7Q21 - chains g and d of the 26 polymer chains in the assembly; structure by electron microscopy, 2.90 A resolution.

== Chain g ==
Protein: Cytochrome c oxidase subunit 2
Organism: Corynebacterium glutamicum (strain ATCC 13032 / DSM 20300 / BCRC 11384 / JCM 1318 / LMG 3730 / NCIMB 10025)
Notes: EC 7.1.1.9
UniProtKB: Q8NNK2 (COX2_CORGL); residues 1-359 here = UniProt positions 1-359
Sequence (359 residues; row label = number of the first residue in the row):
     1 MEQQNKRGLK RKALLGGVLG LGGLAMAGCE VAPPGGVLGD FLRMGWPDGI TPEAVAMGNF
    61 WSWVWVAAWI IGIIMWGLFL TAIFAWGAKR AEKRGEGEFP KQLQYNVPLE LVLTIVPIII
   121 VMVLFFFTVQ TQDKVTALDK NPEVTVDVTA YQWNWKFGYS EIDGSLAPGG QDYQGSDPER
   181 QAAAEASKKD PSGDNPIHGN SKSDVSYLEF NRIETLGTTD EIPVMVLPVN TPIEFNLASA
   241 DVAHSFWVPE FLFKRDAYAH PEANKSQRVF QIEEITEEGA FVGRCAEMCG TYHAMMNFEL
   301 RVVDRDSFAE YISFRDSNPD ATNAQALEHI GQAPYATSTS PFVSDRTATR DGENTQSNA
Not modelled in the structure: 1-31, 357-359
Ion coordination: Cu ion site 1: His244, Cys285, Cys289, Met296; Cu ion site 2: Cys285, Glu287, Cys289, His293; Mg2+: Glu287 (shared with Asp391(d) of chain d)
Small-molecule neighbours:
  - phosphatidic acid (7PH; (1R)-2-(dodecanoyloxy)-1-[(phosphonooxy)methyl]ethyl tetradecanoate), molecule 1: Ala56, Asn59, Phe60, Trp63, Val64, Val66, Ala67, Ile70, Ile71, Ile120, Val123, Leu124, Phe127, Thr131
  - phosphatidic acid (7PH), molecule 2: Ile74, Met75, Leu78, Leu103, Asn106, Leu109, Leu113
  - phosphatidic acid (7PH), molecule 3: Trp76, Ile83, Phe84
  - phosphatidic acid (7PH), molecule 4: Glu110, Leu111, Thr114
  - heme-as (HAS): Val64, Ala67, Ala68, Ile71, Met75, Pro117, Ile120, Val121, Leu124
Swiss-Prot annotation at these positions:
  - binding site (Cu cation): His244, Cys285, Glu287, Cys289, His293, Met296
  - site: Cys29 (Not N-palmitoylated)
  - lipidation: Cys29 (S-diacylglycerol cysteine)
From the paper describing this entry:
  - catalytic residues: Glu110

== Chain d ==
Protein: Cytochrome c oxidase subunit 1
Organism: Corynebacterium glutamicum (strain ATCC 13032 / DSM 20300 / BCRC 11384 / JCM 1318 / LMG 3730 / NCIMB 10025)
Notes: EC 7.1.1.9
UniProtKB: Q79VD7 (COX1_CORGL); numbering as in UniProt (aligned over 1-584)
Sequence (594 residues; row label = number of the first residue in the row):
     1 MTAVAPRVDG HVAPQRPEPT GHARKGSKAW LMMTTTDHKQ LGIMYIIMSF SFFFLGGLMA
    61 LLIRAELFTP GLQFLSNEQF NQLFTMHGTV MLLLYGTPIV WGFANYVLPL QIGAPDVAFP
   121 RLNAFGFWIT TVGGVAMLTG FLTPGGAADF GWTMYSPLSD AIHSPGLGSD MWIVGVGATG
   181 IGSVASAINM LTTILCLRAP GMTMFRMPIF TWNIFVVSVL ALLIFPLLLA AALGVLYDRK
   241 LGGHLYDPAN GGSLLWQHLF WFFGHPEVYV LALPFFGIVS EIIPVFSRKP MFGYVGLIFA
   301 TLSIGALSMA VWAHHMFVTG AVLLPFFSFM TFLISVPTGV KFFNWVGTMW KGHITWETPM
   361 IWSVGFMATF LFGGLTGIML ASPPLDFHLA DSYFLIAHFH YTLFGTVVFA SCAGVYFWFP
   421 KMTGRMMDER LGKIHFWLTF VGFHGTFLIQ HWVGNMGMPR RYADYLDSDG FTIYNQISTV
   481 FSFLLGLSVI PFIWNVFKSW RYGELVTVDD PWGYGNSLEW ATSCPPPRHN FASLPRIRSE
   541 RPAFELHYPH MIERMRAEAH TGHHDDINAP ELGTAPALAS DSSRAAWSHP QFEK
Not modelled in the structure: 574-594
Sequence notes: expression tag (585-594)
Ion coordination: Ca2+: Glu66, Thr69, Gly71, Gln73; heme-as Fe: His87, His400; Cu ion: His265, His314, His315; Mg2+: Asp391 (shared with Glu287(g) of chain g)
Small-molecule neighbours:
  - phosphatidic acid (7PH; (1R)-2-(dodecanoyloxy)-1-[(phosphonooxy)methyl]ethyl tetradecanoate), molecule 1: Phe292, Phe343, Val346, Gly347, Trp350
  - phosphatidic acid (7PH), molecule 2: Val295, Gly296, Phe299, Ala300, Leu302, Ser303, Val336, Pro337, Val340
  - phosphatidic acid (7PH), molecule 3: Trp356, Ile361, Val364, Gly365, Ala368, Phe436, Trp437, Phe440, His444, Leu448
  - phosphatidic acid (7PH), molecule 4: Asp428, Leu431, Ile434, Leu438, Leu487, Ile490, Pro491, Ile493, Trp494, Lys498
  - heme-as (HAS), molecule 1: Phe53, Phe54, Leu55, Gly57, Leu58, Ala60, Leu61, Ile63, Arg64, Phe80, Phe84, Thr85, His87, Gly88, Met91, Leu92, Tyr95, Gly151, Trp152, Ile396, Phe399, His400, Leu403, Phe404, Val407, Val408, Thr446, Phe447, Gln450, Arg460, Arg461, Tyr462, Ser482, Leu485, Gly486, Val489
  - heme-as (HAS), molecule 2: Trp152, Thr153, Trp261, His265, Val268, Tyr269, Ala272, His314, His315, Thr331, Ile334, Ser335, Thr338, Gly339, Phe342, Phe343, Phe370, Leu371, Gly374, Leu375, Gly377, Ile378, Leu380, Ala381, Asp386, Ala390, Asp391, Leu395, His398, Phe399, Thr402, Leu403, Thr406, Arg460
Swiss-Prot annotation at these positions:
  - binding site (Fe(II)-heme a): His87, His400
  - binding site (Cu cation): His265, Tyr269, His314, His315
  - binding site (heme a3): His398
  - cross-link: His265 to Tyr269 (1'-histidyl-3'-tyrosine (His-Tyr))
From the paper describing this entry:
  - catalytic residues: Asp116, Glu267, Tyr269, Lys341

== Interface between chain g and chain d ==
Pairs across the interface (207):
  Arg43(g) with Asn455(d)
  Met44(g) with His451(d); Trp452(d); Asn455(d), hydrogen bond (backbone-side chain)
  Gly45(g) with Asn455(d); Met456(d)
  Trp46(g) with Leu385(d); His388(d); Leu389(d); Asn455(d), hydrogen bond
  Pro47(g) with His388(d); Asn455(d)
  Met57(g) with Pro384(d)
  Phe60(g) with Leu385(d), hydrophobic
  Trp61(g) with Leu385(d), hydrophobic; Leu389(d), hydrophobic; Phe394(d), hydrophobic; Asn455(d)
  Val64(g) with Met379(d), hydrophobic
  Trp65(g) with Phe372(d), hydrophobic; Thr376(d); Met379(d), hydrophobic
  Ala68(g) with Leu375(d); Met379(d), hydrophobic
  Trp69(g) with Phe372(d), hydrophobic
  Gly72(g) with Leu371(d)
  Met75(g) with Phe342(d), hydrophobic; Phe343(d), hydrophobic; Leu371(d), hydrophobic
  Trp76(g) with Ala368(d), hydrogen bond (side chain-backbone); Leu371(d); Phe372(d), hydrophobic
  Leu78(g) with Val346(d), hydrophobic
  Phe79(g) with Phe342(d), hydrophobic; Val346(d), hydrophobic; Met367(d), hydrophobic; Ala368(d)
  Ala82(g) with Met349(d), hydrophobic; Ile354(d); Trp356(d)
  Ile83(g) with Trp356(d), hydrophobic
  Trp86(g) with Met349(d); Trp350(d), hydrophobic; Lys351(d); Gly352(d); Ile354(d)
  Gly87(g) with His353(d); Ile354(d)
  Ala88(g) with Ile354(d), hydrogen bond (backbone-backbone); Thr355(d)
  Ala91(g) with His353(d)
  Glu96(g) with His353(d)
  Gly97(g) with Arg288(d); His353(d), hydrogen bond (backbone-side chain)
  Glu98(g) with Arg288(d); His353(d); Tyr514(d)
  Phe99(g) with Tyr514(d), hydrophobic; Phe544(d), hydrophobic; Tyr548(d), hydrophobic; Met551(d), hydrophobic; Arg554(d), hydrogen bond (backbone-side chain)
  Pro100(g) with Lys289(d), hydrogen bond (backbone-side chain); His353(d)
  Lys101(g) with Lys289(d), hydrogen bond (backbone-side chain)
  Gln102(g) with Arg288(d), hydrogen bond (side chain-backbone); Lys289(d); Pro290(d); Arg541(d), hydrogen bond; Met551(d); Met555(d); Glu558(d); Ala559(d)
  Leu103(g) with Lys289(d); Pro290(d); Phe292(d), hydrophobic; Glu558(d); Ala559(d)
  Gln104(g) with Pro290(d); Met291(d), hydrogen bond (side chain-backbone); Phe292(d); Gly293(d), hydrogen bond (backbone-backbone); Tyr294(d); Glu540(d), hydrogen bond; Ala559(d), hydrogen bond (backbone-backbone)
  Tyr105(g) with Gly293(d); Tyr294(d), hydrogen bond (side chain-backbone); Val295(d), hydrogen bond (side chain-backbone); Ala559(d), hydrogen bond (backbone-backbone); His560(d); Thr561(d), hydrogen bond (backbone-backbone)
  Asn106(g) with Phe292(d); Thr561(d)
  Pro108(g) with Thr561(d)
  Glu110(g) with Gly293(d)
  Leu113(g) with Phe343(d)
  Thr114(g) with Val336(d); Val340(d)
  Pro117(g) with Val336(d), hydrophobic
  Ile118(g) with Val336(d), hydrophobic
  Val121(g) with Phe332(d); Ser335(d)
  Leu124(g) with Phe332(d), hydrophobic
  Phe125(g) with Pro325(d); Phe329(d), hydrophobic; Phe332(d), hydrophobic
  Thr128(g) with Ser328(d); Phe332(d); Ser382(d); Pro383(d); Pro384(d)
  Thr131(g) with Pro384(d)
  Gln132(g) with Leu324(d); Pro325(d); Pro383(d); Pro384(d)
  Val135(g) with Phe387(d), hydrophobic
  Gln152(g) with His163(d)
  Pro196(g) with His244(d)
  Ile197(g) with His244(d); Asp247(d); Ala249(d), hydrophobic
  His198(g) with Asn250(d)
  Lys202(g) with His244(d); Asp247(d), salt bridge
  Asp241(g) with Pro157(d); His163(d)
  Val242(g) with Pro157(d), hydrophobic; Leu158(d), hydrophobic; His163(d)
  Trp247(g) with His388(d); Ser392(d); Gly454(d); Gly457(d); Pro459(d), hydrophobic
  Pro249(g) with His388(d)
  Leu252(g) with His388(d)
  Phe253(g) with Phe387(d), hydrophobic
  Lys254(g) with Val318(d); Phe387(d), hydrogen bond (side chain-backbone); His388(d), hydrogen bond (side chain-backbone); Leu389(d); Ala390(d), hydrogen bond (side chain-backbone)
  Arg255(g) with Val318(d)
  Asp256(g) with Val318(d), hydrogen bond (backbone-backbone); Thr319(d)
  Tyr258(g) with Ser253(d); Gln257(d), hydrogen bond; Thr319(d)
  Ala259(g) with Pro248(d)
  His260(g) with Pro248(d); Ala249(d)
  Ala263(g) with Pro248(d); Ala249(d); Gly251(d)
  Asn264(g) with Pro248(d); Gly251(d); Ser253(d); Leu254(d)
  Lys265(g) with Ala321(d)
  Ser266(g) with Thr319(d); Gly320(d); Ala321(d)
  Gln267(g) with Gly320(d), hydrogen bond (backbone-backbone)
  Arg284(g) with Gly457(d), hydrogen bond (side chain-backbone); Pro459(d); Tyr462(d); Asp469(d), salt bridge; Phe471(d)
  Cys285(g) with Tyr462(d), hydrogen bond (backbone-side chain)
  Ala286(g) with Asp391(d)
  Glu287(g) with Tyr155(d); Asp391(d)
  Met288(g) with Asn81(d); Phe84(d), hydrophobic; Asp149(d); Phe150(d); Leu158(d); Arg461(d)
  Gly290(g) with Asn81(d), hydrogen bond (backbone-side chain); Leu158(d)
  Thr291(g) with Asn77(d); Glu78(d); Asn81(d), hydrogen bond (backbone-side chain)
  His293(g) with Arg461(d); Tyr462(d)
  Ala294(g) with Tyr462(d), hydrophobic; Ala463(d); Asp464(d)
  Met295(g) with Asn77(d)
  Thr339(g) with Leu466(d)
  Ser340(g) with Leu466(d)
  Phe342(g) with Leu466(d), hydrophobic
  Arg346(g) with Ser76(d); Glu78(d), salt bridge
  Ala348(g) with Leu72(d)
  Thr349(g) with Gly71(d); Leu72(d), hydrogen bond (side chain-backbone); Gln73(d)
  Arg350(g) with Leu72(d); Gln73(d), hydrogen bond (backbone-side chain)
  Gly352(g) with Pro70(d)
  Asn354(g) with Gly71(d); Asp464(d), hydrogen bond; Tyr465(d), hydrogen bond (side chain-backbone); Leu466(d)
  Thr355(g) with Leu466(d)
Also at the interface, not in a pair above, chain g (97 interface residues in all): Phe41, Ile71, Thr136, Ala243, Cys289, Tyr292, Asn297, Ser338
Also at the interface, not in a pair above, chain d (110 interface residues in all): Ile162, Gly252, Gly296, Leu333, Asn344, Ile378, Asp386, Met458, Ser468, His550

== In short ==
97 residues of chain g face 110 of chain d across their interface, with 32 hydrogen bonds and 3 salt bridges.
Polar contacts include Lys202(g)-Asp247(d), Arg284(g)-Asp469(d) and Arg346(g)-Glu78(d). 3 phosphatidic acid
molecules and one heme-as molecule are bound between chain g and chain d. The paper reports catalytic residues
Glu110(g) and Asp116(d) among others.
Here chain g is Cytochrome c oxidase subunit 2 and chain d is Cytochrome c oxidase subunit 1, both from
Corynebacterium glutamicum (strain ATCC 13032 / DSM 20300 / BCRC 11384 / JCM 1318 / LMG 3730 / NCIMB 10025).
Entry 7Q21 (III2-IV2 respiratory supercomplex from Corynebacterium glutamicum) was determined by electron
microscopy.
